Entry 5BTI (X-ray diffraction, 2.50 A resolution); this record covers chains A and D of the 8 polymer chains in the assembly.

# Chain A
Molecule: DNA gyrase subunit A
Source organism: Mycobacterium tuberculosis (strain ATCC 25618 / H37Rv)
Notes: EC 5.99.1.3; fragment: GyrA 2-500 with IGSG C-terminal tag
UniProtKB: P9WG47 (GYRA_MYCTU); residues 2-500 here = UniProt positions 2-500
Sequence (503 residues; row label = number of the first residue in the row):
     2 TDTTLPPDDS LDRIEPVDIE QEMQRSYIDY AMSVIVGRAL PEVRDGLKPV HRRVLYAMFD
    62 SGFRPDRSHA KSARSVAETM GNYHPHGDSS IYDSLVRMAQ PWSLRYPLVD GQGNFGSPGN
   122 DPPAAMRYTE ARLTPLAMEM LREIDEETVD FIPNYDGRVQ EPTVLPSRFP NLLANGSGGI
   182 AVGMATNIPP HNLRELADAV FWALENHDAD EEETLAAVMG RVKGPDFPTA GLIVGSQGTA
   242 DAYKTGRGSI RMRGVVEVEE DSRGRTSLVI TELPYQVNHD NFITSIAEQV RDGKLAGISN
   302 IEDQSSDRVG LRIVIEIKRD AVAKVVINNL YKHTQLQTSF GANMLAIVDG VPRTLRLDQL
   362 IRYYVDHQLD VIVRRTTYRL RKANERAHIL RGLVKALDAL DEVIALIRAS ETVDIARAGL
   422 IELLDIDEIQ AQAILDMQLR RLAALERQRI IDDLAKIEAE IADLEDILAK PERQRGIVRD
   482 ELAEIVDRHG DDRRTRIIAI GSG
Not modelled in the structure: 2-14, 502-504
Modified positions: Y129 (O-phosphotyrosine; PTR)
Differences from the reference sequence: engineered mutation S90 (Ala in P9WG47); expression tag (501-504)
Swiss-Prot annotation at these positions:
  - active site: Y129 (O-(5'-phospho-DNA)-tyrosine intermediate)
  - modified residue: T2 (N-acetylthreonine)
  - natural variant: S91 (S91P: Confers ciprofloxacin resistance, in clinical isolate), D94 (D94A: Confers ciprofloxacin resistance, in clinical isolate; D94G: Confers ciprofloxacin resistance, in clinical isolate; D94H: Confers ciprofloxacin resistance, in clinical isolate ...)
  - mutagenesis: T80 (T80A: Slight resistance to fluoroquinolones. Hypersusceptibile, 2- to 14-fold higher sensitivity to fluoroquinolones, 2- to 8-fold more efficient in fluoroquinolone-induced DNA cleavage ...), G88 (G88A: Confers fluoroquinolone resistance, IC(50) is 2- to 26-fold higher than wild-type ...), D94 (D94G/H: 25- 45-fold increased resistance to fluoroquinolones, 4- to 8-fold reduction in fluoroquinolone-induced DNA cleavage ...)

# Chain D
Molecule: DNA gyrase subunit B
Source organism: Mycobacterium tuberculosis (strain ATCC 25618 / H37Rv)
Notes: EC 5.99.1.3; fragment: GyrB 426-675 with N-terminal SNA tag
UniProtKB: P9WG45 (GYRB_MYCTU); residue numbers follow UniProt; this construct covers 426-675
Sequence (253 residues; numbered 423 to 675; the number before each row is that of its first residue):
   423 SNALVRRKSA TDIGGLPGKL ADCRSTDPRK SELYVVEGDS AGGSAKSGRD SMFQAILPLR
   483 GKIINVEKAR IDRVLKNTEV QAIITALGTG IHDEFDIGKL RYHKIVLMAD ADVDGQHIST
   543 LLLTLLFRFM RPLIENGHVF LAQPPLYKLK WQRSDPEFAY SDRERDGLLE AGLKAGKKIN
   603 KEDGIQRYKG LGEMDAKELW ETTMDPSVRV LRQVTLDDAA AADELFSILM GEDVDARRSF
   663 ITRNAKDVRF LDV
Not modelled in the structure: 423, 432-436
Differences from the reference sequence: expression tag (423-425)
Metal / ion sites: Mg2+: D532, D534
Small-molecule neighbours: Levofloxacin (LFX; (3S)-9-fluoro-3-methyl-10-(4-methylpiperazin-1-yl)-7-oxo-2,3-dihydro-7H-[1,4]oxazino[2,3,4-ij]quinoline-6-carboxylic acid): R482, G483, T500, E501
Swiss-Prot annotation at these positions:
  - binding site (Mg(2+)): E459, D532, D534
  - site (Interaction with DNA): K484, N487
  - mutagenesis: D472 (D472H: No supercoiling activity), R482 (R482K: Increased susceptibility to fluoroquinolones, half supercoiling activity, no fluoroquinolone-induced DNA cleavage (makes sequence more like E.coli)), N499 (N499D: 17-fold increased resistance to fluoroquinolones, slightly increased DNA cleavage in absence of drugs), D577 (D577A: 37% supercoiling, 54% decatenation, 126% DNA cleavage in presence of norfloxacin; D577R: <2% supercoiling, 4% decatenation), E620 to D627 (<3% supercoiling, 18% decatenation, 75% DNA cleavage in presence of norfloxacin), E620 (E620A: 15% supercoiling, 19% decatenation, 143% DNA cleavage in presence of norfloxacin; E620R: 10% supercoiling, 7% decatenation), E623 (E623A: 18% supercoiling, 11% decatenation, 131% DNA cleavage in presence of norfloxacin; E623R: <2% supercoiling, 2% decatenation), D627 (D627A: 13% supercoiling, 10% decatenation, 42% DNA cleavage in presence of norfloxacin; D627R: <2% supercoiling, 3% decatenation)

# How chain A and chain D interact
Pairs across the interface (31):
  D67(A) - E604(D)
  R68(A) - E604(D)  salt bridge
  R68(A) - D605(D)
  S69(A) - E604(D)  hydrogen bond (side chain-backbone)
  S69(A) - D605(D)  hydrogen bond (side chain-backbone)
  K72(A) - E615(D)  salt bridge
  Q113(A) - K572(D)
  Q113(A) - Q608(D)  hydrogen bond
  G114(A) - E615(D)
  G114(A) - D617(D)
  N115(A) - S462(D)  hydrogen bond (side chain-backbone)
  N115(A) - S466(D)
  D122(A) - K468(D)
  A125(A) - S462(D)
  Y129(A) - G460(D)
  Y129(A) - D461(D)
  Y129(A) - S462(D)
  Y129(A) - G614(D)
  Y129(A) - E615(D)
  R133(A) - D605(D)  salt bridge
  R292(A) - S431(D)
  E303(A) - R446(D)  salt bridge
  D304(A) - R446(D)
  D304(A) - S473(D)
  Q305(A) - R446(D)
  S306(A) - S473(D)
  D308(A) - S469(D)
  D308(A) - K619(D)
  R309(A) - G470(D)  hydrogen bond (side chain-backbone)
  R309(A) - R471(D)  hydrogen bond (side chain-backbone)
  R309(A) - W622(D)
Interface residues without a listed pair, chain A (19 interface residues in all): A288
Interface residues without a listed pair, chain D (25 interface residues in all): A463, G465, D472, M616, A618

# In short
19 residues of chain A and 25 residues of chain D are in contact, with 6 hydrogen bonds and 4 salt bridges.
Among the polar pairs are R68(A)-E604(D), K72(A)-E615(D) and R133(A)-D605(D). Ligands of chain D:
Levofloxacin.
Here chain A is DNA gyrase subunit A and chain D is DNA gyrase subunit B, both from Mycobacterium tuberculosis
(strain ATCC 25618 / H37Rv). Entry 5BTI (Crystal structure of a topoisomerase II complex) was determined by
X-ray diffraction together with 5BS8, 5BTA, 5BTC, 5BTD, 5BTF, 5BTG, 5BTL and 5BTN from the same study.
